8IFL - chains K and O of the 16 polymer chains in the assembly; structure by electron microscopy, 3.11 A resolution.

# Chain K (and O)
Molecule: Piwi domain-containing protein
Organism: Thermoflavifilum thermophilum
Notes: chain O of this document is another copy of the same molecule, construct and numbering; everything in this record applies to it too
Reference sequence: A0A1I7NFD7 (A0A1I7NFD7_9BACT); residues 1-507 here = UniProt positions 1-507
Sequence (507 residues; numbered 1 to 507; the number before each row is that of its first residue):
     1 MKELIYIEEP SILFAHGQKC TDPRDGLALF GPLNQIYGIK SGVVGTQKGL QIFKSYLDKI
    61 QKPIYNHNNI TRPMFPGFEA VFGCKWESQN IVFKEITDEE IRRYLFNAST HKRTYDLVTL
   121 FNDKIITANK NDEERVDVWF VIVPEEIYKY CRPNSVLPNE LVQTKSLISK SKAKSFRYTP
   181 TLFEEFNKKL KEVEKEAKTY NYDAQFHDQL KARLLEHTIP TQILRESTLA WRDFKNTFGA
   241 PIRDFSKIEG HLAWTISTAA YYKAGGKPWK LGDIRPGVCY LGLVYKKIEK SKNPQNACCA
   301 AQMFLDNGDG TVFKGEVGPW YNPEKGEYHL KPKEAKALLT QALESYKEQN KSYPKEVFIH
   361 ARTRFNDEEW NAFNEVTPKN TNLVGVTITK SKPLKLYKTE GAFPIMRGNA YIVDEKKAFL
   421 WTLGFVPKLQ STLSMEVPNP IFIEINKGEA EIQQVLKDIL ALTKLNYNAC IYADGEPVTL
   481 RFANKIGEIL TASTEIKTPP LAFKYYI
Not modelled in the structure: 98-111, 146-201, 273-276, 289-294 (chain O: 98-111, 146-201, 272-275, 289-294)
What the authors report for this chain:
  - mutagenesis - R135A, D137A: decreased catalytic activity

# Interface between chain K and chain O
Pairs across the interface (63; chain K residue first):
  Gln35(K) with Asn90(O)
  Ile36(K) with Arg135(O)
  Tyr37(K) with Tyr37(O); Gly38(O); Ile39(O); Lys85(O); Glu87(O); Asn90(O), hydrogen bond
  Gly38(K) with Tyr37(O)
  Ile39(K) with Tyr37(O)
  Lys40(K) with Ile36(O)
  Lys85(K) with Tyr37(O)
  Glu87(K) with Tyr37(O)
  Asn90(K) with Gln35(O), hydrogen bond (side chain-backbone); Tyr37(O), hydrogen bond
  Asn129(K) with Thr218(O), hydrogen bond; Tyr505(O), hydrogen bond (backbone-side chain)
  Lys130(K) with Thr218(O); Thr498(O), hydrogen bond (side chain-backbone); Pro500(O); Ala502(O); Tyr505(O)
  Asn131(K) with Lys314(O); Pro500(O); Leu501(O); Ala502(O)
  Asp132(K) with Lys504(O)
  Glu133(K) with Tyr262(O); Gly265(O); Phe313(O); Lys314(O); Ala502(O); Phe503(O); Lys504(O), hydrogen bond (backbone-side chain)
  Glu134(K) with Gly265(O); Lys504(O)
  Arg135(K) with Ile36(O); Gly38(O), hydrogen bond (side chain-backbone); Asp137(O), salt bridge; Ala264(O), hydrogen bond (side chain-backbone); Gly265(O); Lys504(O)
  Asp137(K) with Arg135(O), salt bridge; Asp137(O)
  Thr218(K) with Asn129(O), hydrogen bond; Lys130(O)
  Tyr262(K) with Glu133(O)
  Ala264(K) with Arg135(O), hydrogen bond (backbone-side chain)
  Gly265(K) with Glu133(O); Glu134(O); Arg135(O)
  Thr498(K) with Lys130(O), hydrogen bond (backbone-side chain)
  Pro499(K) with Lys130(O)
  Pro500(K) with Lys130(O); Asn131(O), hydrogen bond (backbone-backbone)
  Leu501(K) with Asn131(O)
  Ala502(K) with Lys130(O); Asn131(O); Asp132(O)
  Lys504(K) with Asp132(O), hydrogen bond (side chain-backbone); Glu133(O), salt bridge
  Tyr505(K) with Asn129(O), hydrogen bond (side chain-backbone); Lys130(O)
Interface residues without a listed pair, chain K (31 interface residues in all): Trp86, Lys314, Phe503
Interface residues without a listed pair, chain O (31 interface residues in all): Lys40, Pro499

# Summary
Chain K and chain O each contribute 31 residues to their interface, with 15 hydrogen bonds and 3 salt bridges.
Polar contacts include Arg135(K)-Asp137(O), Lys504(K)-Glu133(O) and Tyr37(K)-Asn90(O). From the paper: R135A
and D137A of chain K reduce catalytic activity.
Chain K and chain O are both Piwi domain-containing protein (Thermoflavifilum thermophilum); the structure,
Cryo-EM structure of tetrameric SPARTA gRNA-ssDNA target complex in state 1, was determined by electron
microscopy, deposited together with 8IFK, 8IFM and 8K34.
